PDB entry 8JR0 | electron microscopy, 2.80 A resolution | chains A and d of the 20 polymer chains in the assembly

== Chain A ==
Protein: ATP synthase subunit alpha
From: Mycobacterium tuberculosis
Notes: EC 7.1.2.2
Reference sequence: P9WPU7 (ATPA_MYCTU); residue numbers follow UniProt; this construct covers 1-549
Sequence (549 residues; row label = number of the first residue in the row):
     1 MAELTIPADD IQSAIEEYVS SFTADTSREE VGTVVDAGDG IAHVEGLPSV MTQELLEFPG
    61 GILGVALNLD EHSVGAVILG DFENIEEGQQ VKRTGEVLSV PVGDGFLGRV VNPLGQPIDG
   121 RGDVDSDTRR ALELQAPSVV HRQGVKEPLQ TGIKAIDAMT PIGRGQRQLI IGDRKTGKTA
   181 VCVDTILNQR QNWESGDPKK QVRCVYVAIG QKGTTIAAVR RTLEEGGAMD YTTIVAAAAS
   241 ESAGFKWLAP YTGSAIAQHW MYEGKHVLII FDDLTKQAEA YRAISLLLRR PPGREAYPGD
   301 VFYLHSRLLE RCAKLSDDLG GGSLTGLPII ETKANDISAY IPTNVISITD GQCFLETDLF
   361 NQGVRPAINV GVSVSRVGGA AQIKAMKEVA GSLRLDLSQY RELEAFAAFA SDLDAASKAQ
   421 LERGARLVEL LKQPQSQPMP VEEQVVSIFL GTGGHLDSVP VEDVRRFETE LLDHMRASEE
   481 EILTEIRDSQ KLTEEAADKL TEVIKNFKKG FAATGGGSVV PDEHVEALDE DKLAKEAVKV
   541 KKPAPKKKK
Not modelled in the structure: 1-4, 522-549
Bound ions: Mg2+: T179 (together with ATP)
Residues lining bound ligands: ATP (adenosine-5'-triphosphate): R174, K175, T176, G177, K178, T179, A180, D273, E331, F360, R365, P366, Q433, P434, Q435
Swiss-Prot annotation at these positions:
  - binding site (ATP): G172 to T179
  - site: S373 (Required for activity)
  - cross-link: K499 (Isoglutamyl lysine isopeptide (Lys-Gln) (interchain with Q-Cter in protein Pup))

== Chain d ==
Protein: Multifunctional fusion protein
From: Mycobacterium tuberculosis
Reference sequence: A0A045JVE3 (A0A045JVE3_MYCTX); numbering as in UniProt (aligned over 1-446)
Sequence (446 residues; each row starts with the number of its first residue):
     1 MSTFIGQLFG FAVIVYLVWR FIVPLVGRLM SARQDTVRQQ LADAAAAADR LAEASQAHTK
    61 ALEDAKSEAH RVVEEARTDA ERIAEQLEAQ ADVEAERIKM QGARQVDLIR AQLTRQLRLE
   121 LGHESVRQAR ELVRNHVADQ AQQSATVDRF LDQLDAMAPA TADVDYPLLA KMRSASRRAL
   181 TSLVDWFGTM AQDLDHQGLT TLAGELVSVA RLLDREAVVT RYLTVPAEDA TPRIRLIERL
   241 VSGKVGAPTL EVLRTAVSKR WSANSDLIDA IEHVSRQALL ELAERAGQVD EVEDQLFRFS
   301 RILDVQPRLA ILLGDCAVPA EGRVRLLRKV LERADSTVNP VVVALLSHTV ELLRGQAVEE
   361 AVLFLAEVAV ARRGEIVAQV GAAAELSDAQ RTRLTEVLSR IYGHPVTVQL HIDAALLGGL
   421 SIAVGDEVID GTLSSRLAAA EARLPD
Not modelled in the structure: 446

== Interface between chain A and chain d ==
Pairs across the interface - 46 pairs, chain A then chain d:
  T5(A) - R110(d)  hydrogen bond (backbone-side chain)
  I6(A) - T114(d)
  I11(A) - T114(d)
  I11(A) - R118(d)
  I15(A) - R118(d)
  I15(A) - L121(d)  hydrophobic
  I15(A) - P445(d)  hydrophobic
  Y18(A) - A440(d)  hydrogen bond (side chain-backbone)
  Y18(A) - R443(d)  hydrogen bond (side chain-backbone)
  Y18(A) - L444(d)  hydrophobic
  Y18(A) - P445(d)
  F22(A) - R436(d)
  F22(A) - A440(d)  hydrophobic
  F22(A) - R443(d)
  T23(A) - R443(d)  hydrogen bond (backbone-side chain)
  A24(A) - R436(d)  hydrogen bond (backbone-side chain)
  T26(A) - F150(d)
  T26(A) - Q153(d)
  T26(A) - M157(d)
  T26(A) - D430(d)
  T26(A) - G431(d)
  T26(A) - R436(d)
  R28(A) - M157(d)
  R28(A) - A160(d)
  R28(A) - I401(d)
  R28(A) - Y402(d)  hydrogen bond
  R28(A) - E427(d)  salt bridge
  R28(A) - V428(d)
  R28(A) - I429(d)
  E29(A) - E427(d)
  E29(A) - V428(d)  hydrogen bond (backbone-backbone)
  E30(A) - D426(d)
  V31(A) - D426(d)
  V31(A) - V428(d)  hydrophobic
  P48(A) - D426(d)
  H72(A) - R173(d)
  G120(A) - L108(d)
  G120(A) - Q112(d)
  R121(A) - R104(d)
  R121(A) - L108(d)
  E224(A) - Q101(d)
  E225(A) - R97(d)
  G227(A) - R97(d)
  D473(A) - I83(d)
  H474(A) - E75(d)
  A477(A) - R82(d)  hydrogen bond (backbone-side chain)
Interface residues without a listed pair, chain A (29 interface residues in all): D25, S27, D119, R190, G226, R476
Interface residues without a listed pair, chain d (34 interface residues in all): D79, Q86, L117, G122

== Overview ==
Chain A and chain d form an interface of 29 and 34 residues respectively; the contacts include 8 hydrogen
bonds and 1 salt bridge. Polar pairs include R28(A)-E427(d), T5(A)-R110(d) and Y18(A)-A440(d). Bound to chain
A: ATP. UniProt lists 8 ATP-binding residues on chain A.
Chain A is ATP synthase subunit alpha and chain d is Multifunctional fusion protein, both from Mycobacterium
tuberculosis; the structure, Cryo-EM structure of Mycobacterium tuberculosis ATP synthase in complex with
TBAJ-587, was determined by electron microscopy together with 8J0S, 8J0T, 8J57, 8J58 and 8JR1 from the same
study.
